PDB entry 7TQT | electron microscopy, 4.10 A resolution (low resolution: residue-level contacts below are approximate; hydrogen-bond / salt-bridge calls are withheld) | chains n and s of the 22 polymer chains in the assembly

Chain n:
Protein: VP2
From: Coxsackievirus A21
Notes: EC 3.4.22.29, 3.6.1.15, 3.4.22.28, 2.7.7.48
UniProt: Q7T7N6 (Q7T7N6_9ENTO); residues 1-272 here correspond to UniProt positions 70-341 (UniProt number = residue number + 69)
Chain sequence (272 residues; numbered 1 to 272; the number before each row is that of its first residue):
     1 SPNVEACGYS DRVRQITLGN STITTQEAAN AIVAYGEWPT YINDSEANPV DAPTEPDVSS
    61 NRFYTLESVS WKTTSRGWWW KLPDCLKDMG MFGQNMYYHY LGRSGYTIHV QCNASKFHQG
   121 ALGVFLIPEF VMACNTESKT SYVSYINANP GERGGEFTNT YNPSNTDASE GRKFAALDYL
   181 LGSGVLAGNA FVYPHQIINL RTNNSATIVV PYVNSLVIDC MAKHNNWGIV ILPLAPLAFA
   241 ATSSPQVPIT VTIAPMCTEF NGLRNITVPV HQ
Disordered / not traced: 1-9, 241-242

Chain s:
Protein: VP3
From: Coxsackievirus A21
Notes: EC 3.4.22.29, 3.6.1.15, 3.4.22.28, 2.7.7.48
UniProt: Q7T7N6 (Q7T7N6_9ENTO); residues 1-240 here correspond to UniProt positions 342-581 (UniProt number = residue number + 341)
Chain sequence (240 residues; each row starts with the number of its first residue):
     1 GLPTMNTPGS NQFLTSDDFQ SPCALPNFDV TPPIHIPGEV KNMMELAEID TLIPMNAVDG
    61 KVNTMEMYQI PLNDNLSKAP IFCLSLSPAS DKRLSHTMLG EILNYYTHWT GSIRFTFLFC
   121 GSMMATGKLL LSYSPPGAKP PTNRKDAMLG THIIWDLGLQ SSCSMVAPWI SNTVYRRCAR
   181 DDFTEGGFIT CFYQTRIVVP ASTPTSMFML GFVSACPDFS VRLLRDTPHI SQSKLIGRTQ
Disordered / not traced: 236-240
Construct notes: conflict Arg-225 (Lys566 in Q7T7N6)

How chain n and chain s interact:
Residue-residue contacts - 40 pairs, chain n then chain s:
  Asn-48(n) with Trp-169(s); Ser-171(s); Asn-172(s); Thr-173(s); Val-174(s)
  Pro-49(n) with Trp-169(s); Ile-170(s)
  Val-50(n) with Pro-168(s); Trp-169(s); Ile-170(s)
  Asp-51(n) with Pro-168(s); Ile-170(s)
  Tyr-100(n) with Pro-136(s); Ile-170(s); Asn-172(s)
  Leu-101(n) with Ile-170(s); Ser-171(s); Asn-172(s)
  Leu-216(n) with Asn-172(s); Thr-173(s)
  Ile-218(n) with Asn-172(s)
  Asp-219(n) with Asn-172(s)
  Lys-223(n) with Phe-183(s)
  Asn-261(n) with Ile-170(s)
  Leu-263(n) with Pro-135(s); Leu-149(s); Gly-150(s)
  Arg-264(n) with Pro-135(s); Pro-136(s); Gly-137(s); Ala-138(s); Leu-149(s)
  Asn-265(n) with Ala-138(s); Lys-139(s); Pro-140(s); Pro-141(s); Asp-146(s); Leu-149(s)
  Thr-267(n) with Gly-137(s); Ala-138(s)
Interface residues without a listed pair, chain n (19 interface residues in all): Tyr-98, Cys-220, Gly-262, Ile-266
Interface residues without a listed pair, chain s (21 interface residues in all): Ser-134, Ala-147, Arg-176

Summary:
19 residues of chain n and 21 residues of chain s are in contact.
Here chain n is VP2 and chain s is VP3, both from Coxsackievirus A21. Entry 7TQT (Coxsackievirus A21 capsid
subdomain in complex with mouse polyclonal antibody pAbC-5) was determined by electron microscopy, deposited
together with 7TQS and 7TQU.
